6DNH - chains A and B of the 4 polymer chains in the assembly; structure by electron microscopy, 3.40 A resolution.

== Chain A ==
Protein: Cleavage and polyadenylation specificity factor subunit 1
Source organism: Homo sapiens
UniProt: Q10570 (CPSF1_HUMAN); residues 1-1443 here = UniProt positions 1-1443
Amino-acid sequence (1443 residues; numbered 1 to 1443; the number before each row is that of its first residue):
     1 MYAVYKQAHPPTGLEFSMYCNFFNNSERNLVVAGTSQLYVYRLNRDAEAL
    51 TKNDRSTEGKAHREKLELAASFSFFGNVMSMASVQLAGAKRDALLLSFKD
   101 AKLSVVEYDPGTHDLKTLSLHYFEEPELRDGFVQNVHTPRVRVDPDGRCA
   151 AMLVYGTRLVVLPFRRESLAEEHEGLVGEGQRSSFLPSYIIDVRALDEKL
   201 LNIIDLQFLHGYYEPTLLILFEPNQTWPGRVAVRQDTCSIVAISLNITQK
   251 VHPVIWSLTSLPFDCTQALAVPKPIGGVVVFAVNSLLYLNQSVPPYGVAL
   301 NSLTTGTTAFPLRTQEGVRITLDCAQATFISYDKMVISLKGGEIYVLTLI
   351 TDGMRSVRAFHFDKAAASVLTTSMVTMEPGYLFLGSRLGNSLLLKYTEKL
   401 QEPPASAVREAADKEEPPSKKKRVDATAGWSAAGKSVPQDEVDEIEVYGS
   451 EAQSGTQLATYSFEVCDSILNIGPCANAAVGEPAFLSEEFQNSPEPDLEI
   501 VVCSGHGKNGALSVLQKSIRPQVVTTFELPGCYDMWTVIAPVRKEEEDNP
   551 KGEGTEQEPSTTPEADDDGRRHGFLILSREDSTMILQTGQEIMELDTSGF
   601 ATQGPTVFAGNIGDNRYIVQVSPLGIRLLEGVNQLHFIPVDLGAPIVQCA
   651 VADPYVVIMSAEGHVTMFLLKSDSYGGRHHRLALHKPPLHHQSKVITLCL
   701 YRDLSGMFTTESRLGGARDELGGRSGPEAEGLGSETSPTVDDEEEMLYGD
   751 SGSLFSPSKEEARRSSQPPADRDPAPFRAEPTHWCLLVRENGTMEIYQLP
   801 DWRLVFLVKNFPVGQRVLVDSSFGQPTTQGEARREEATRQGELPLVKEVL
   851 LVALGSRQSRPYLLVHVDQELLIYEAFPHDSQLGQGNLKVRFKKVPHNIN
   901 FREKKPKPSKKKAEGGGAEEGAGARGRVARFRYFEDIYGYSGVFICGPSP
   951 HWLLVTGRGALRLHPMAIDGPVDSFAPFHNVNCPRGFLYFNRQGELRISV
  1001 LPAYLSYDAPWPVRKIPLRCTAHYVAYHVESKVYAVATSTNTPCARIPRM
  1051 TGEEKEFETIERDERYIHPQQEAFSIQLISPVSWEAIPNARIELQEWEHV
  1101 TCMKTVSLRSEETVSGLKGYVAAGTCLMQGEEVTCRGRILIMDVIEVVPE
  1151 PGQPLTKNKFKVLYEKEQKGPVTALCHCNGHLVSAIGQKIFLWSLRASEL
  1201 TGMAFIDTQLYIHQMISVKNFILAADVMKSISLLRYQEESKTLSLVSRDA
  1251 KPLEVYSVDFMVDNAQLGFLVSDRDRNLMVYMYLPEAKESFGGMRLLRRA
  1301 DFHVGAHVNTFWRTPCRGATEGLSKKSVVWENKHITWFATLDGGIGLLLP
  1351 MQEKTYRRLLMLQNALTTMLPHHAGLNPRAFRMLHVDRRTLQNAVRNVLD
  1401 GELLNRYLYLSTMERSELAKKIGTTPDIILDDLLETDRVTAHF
Disordered / not traced: 46-62, 166-182, 401-458, 542-569, 641-643, 674-679, 711-780, 822-843, 881-885, 903-925, 1318-1329, 1388-1392

== Chain B ==
Protein: pre-mRNA 3' end processing protein WDR33
Source organism: Homo sapiens
UniProt: Q9C0J8 (WDR33_HUMAN); residue numbers follow UniProt; this construct covers 1-572
Amino-acid sequence (587 residues; numbered -14 to 572; the number before each row is that of its first residue; numbers below 1 keep their minus sign (Met-14 is residue -14)):
   -14 MGSSHHHHHHSSGLVMATEIGSPPRFFHMPRFQHQAPRQLFYKRPDFAQQ
    36 QAMQQLTFDGKRMRKAVNRKTIDYNPSVIKYLENRIWQRDQRDMRAIQPD
    86 AGYYNDLVPPIGMLNNPMNAVTTKFVRTSTNKVKCPVFVVRWTPEGRRLV
   136 TGASSGEFTLWNGLTFNFETILQAHDSPVRAMTWSHNDMWMLTADHGGYV
   186 KYWQSNMNNVKMFQAHKEAIREASFSPTDNKFATCSDDGTVRIWDFLRCH
   236 EERILRGHGADVKCVDWHPTKGLVVSGSKDSQQPIKFWDPKTGQSLATLH
   286 AHKNTVMEVKLNLNGNWLLTASRDHLCKLFDIRNLKEELQVFRGHKKEAT
   336 AVAWHPVHEGLFASGGSDGSLLFWHVGVEKEVGGMEMAHEGMIWSLAWHP
   386 LGHILCSGSNDHTSKFWTRNRPGDKMRDRYNLNLLPGMSEDGVEYDDLEP
   436 NSLAVIPGMGIPEQLKLAMEQEQMGKDESNEIEMTIPGLDWGMEEVMQKD
   486 QKKVPQKKVPYAKPIPAQFQQAWMQNKVPIPAPNEVLNDRKEDIKLEEKK
   536 KTQAEIEQEMATLQYTNPQLLEQLKIERLAQKQVEQI
Disordered / not traced: -14 to 41, 418-572
Construct notes: expression tag (-14 to 0)
Reported in the primary citation:
  - conformationally variable residues (order/disorder transition): Phe43 to Arg54
  - binding site for the 17-nt RNA strand: Phe43 to Gly45, Lys117, Phe153, Ile156
  - specificity-determining residues: Thr115 (proposed by the authors, not directly observed)

== How chain A and chain B interact ==
Pairs across the interface (132; chain A residue first):
  Glu15(A) - Arg74(B)
  Asp130(A) - Trp302(B)
  Gly131(A) - Asn299(B)  hydrogen bond (backbone-side chain)
  Gly131(A) - Asn301(B)
  Gly131(A) - Trp302(B)
  Phe132(A) - Trp302(B)  hydrophobic
  Phe132(A) - Glu344(B)
  Phe132(A) - Val361(B)
  Val133(A) - Asn299(B)
  Val133(A) - Asn301(B)
  Val133(A) - Glu344(B)  hydrogen bond (backbone-side chain)
  Gln134(A) - Leu99(B)
  Gln134(A) - Val342(B)
  Gln134(A) - Glu344(B)  hydrogen bond (backbone-side chain)
  Val136(A) - Leu99(B)  hydrophobic
  Val136(A) - Asn100(B)
  Lys199(A) - Glu364(B)
  Leu201(A) - Gly362(B)
  Gln225(A) - Asn101(B)  hydrogen bond
  Gln225(A) - Met103(B)
  Thr226(A) - Asn101(B)
  Trp227(A) - Leu92(B)  hydrophobic
  Trp227(A) - Met98(B)
  Trp227(A) - Asn101(B)
  Trp227(A) - Met103(B)
  Trp227(A) - Asn104(B)
  Trp227(A) - Asn405(B)
  Pro228(A) - Ile82(B)
  Gly229(A) - Asn405(B)
  Gly229(A) - Arg406(B)
  Gly229(A) - Pro407(B)
  Gly229(A) - Asp409(B)
  Arg230(A) - Val106(B)
  Arg230(A) - Thr108(B)  hydrogen bond
  Arg230(A) - Gly368(B)
  Arg230(A) - Asn405(B)  hydrogen bond
  Arg230(A) - Met411(B)
  Ala232(A) - Met411(B)
  Val233(A) - Met411(B)
  Arg234(A) - Glu366(B)  hydrogen bond (side chain-backbone)
  Arg234(A) - Val367(B)  hydrogen bond (side chain-backbone)
  Phe263(A) - Pro84(B)  hydrophobic
  Val283(A) - Gln83(B)
  Asn284(A) - Gln83(B)
  Leu303(A) - Gln83(B)
  Thr307(A) - Pro84(B)
  Thr321(A) - Gln83(B)  hydrogen bond
  Asp323(A) - Ala81(B)
  Cys324(A) - Asp78(B)  hydrogen bond (side chain-backbone)
  Cys324(A) - Met79(B)  hydrogen bond (side chain-backbone)
  Cys324(A) - Arg80(B)
  Lys340(A) - Arg80(B)
  Arg387(A) - Trp72(B)  hydrogen bond (side chain-backbone)
  Arg387(A) - Arg74(B)
  Leu388(A) - Trp72(B)
  Pro474(A) - Ile71(B)
  Ala476(A) - Ile71(B)  hydrophobic
  His506(A) - Trp72(B)
  Cys1044(A) - Tyr89(B)
  Arg1046(A) - Tyr89(B)  hydrogen bond (backbone-side chain)
  Ile1047(A) - Ala86(B)
  Ile1047(A) - Tyr89(B)  hydrophobic
  Pro1048(A) - Tyr89(B)
  Met1050(A) - Asn53(B)
  Gly1052(A) - Asn53(B)  hydrogen bond (backbone-side chain)
  Glu1053(A) - Asn53(B)
  Ile1060(A) - Gly87(B)
  Arg1062(A) - Asp85(B)  salt bridge
  Tyr1066(A) - Asp85(B)  hydrogen bond
  Ile1067(A) - Gln83(B)
  Ile1067(A) - Tyr88(B)
  His1068(A) - Tyr88(B)
  Pro1069(A) - Gly87(B)
  Pro1069(A) - Tyr88(B)  hydrophobic
  Glu1072(A) - Lys65(B)  salt bridge
  Glu1072(A) - Glu68(B)
  Phe1074(A) - Glu68(B)
  Trp1097(A) - Tyr89(B)
  His1099(A) - Glu68(B)
  Cys1126(A) - Ile64(B)  hydrophobic
  Met1128(A) - Pro61(B)
  Met1128(A) - Ile64(B)  hydrophobic
  Met1128(A) - Lys65(B)
  Met1128(A) - Asn90(B)  hydrogen bond (backbone-side chain)
  Gly1130(A) - Pro61(B)
  Gly1130(A) - Tyr89(B)
  Gly1130(A) - Asn90(B)
  Glu1131(A) - Thr56(B)
  Glu1131(A) - Ile57(B)
  Glu1131(A) - Asp58(B)  hydrogen bond (backbone-backbone)
  Glu1131(A) - Ser62(B)
  Glu1131(A) - Arg404(B)  salt bridge
  Glu1131(A) - Arg406(B)  salt bridge
  Glu1132(A) - Thr56(B)
  Glu1132(A) - Lys109(B)  salt bridge
  Glu1132(A) - Arg406(B)  salt bridge
  Val1133(A) - Asp58(B)
  Thr1134(A) - Thr56(B)
  Thr1134(A) - Asp58(B)
  Cys1135(A) - Asp58(B)  hydrogen bond (backbone-side chain)
  Cys1135(A) - Asn60(B)
  Pro1171(A) - Asn60(B)
  Gln1188(A) - Tyr59(B)  hydrogen bond
  Lys1189(A) - Arg132(B)
  Thr1208(A) - Glu130(B)
  Leu1210(A) - Tyr59(B)  hydrogen bond (backbone-side chain)
  Leu1210(A) - Glu130(B)
  Leu1210(A) - Leu386(B)  hydrophobic
  Tyr1211(A) - Asn60(B)
  Tyr1211(A) - Val63(B)  hydrophobic
  Tyr1211(A) - Ile64(B)
  Tyr1211(A) - Leu67(B)  hydrophobic
  His1213(A) - Leu67(B)
  His1213(A) - Arg70(B)
  Val1227(A) - Val63(B)  hydrophobic
  Met1228(A) - Ile96(B)  hydrophobic
  Met1228(A) - Val342(B)  hydrophobic
  Met1228(A) - Pro385(B)
  Met1228(A) - Leu386(B)  hydrophobic
  Lys1229(A) - Pro129(B)
  Lys1229(A) - Pro385(B)
  Arg1248(A) - Asp173(B)  salt bridge
  Ala1250(A) - His171(B)
  Glu1254(A) - Ile96(B)
  Val1255(A) - Arg70(B)
  Tyr1256(A) - Arg70(B)
  Arg1274(A) - Tyr66(B)  hydrogen bond
  Arg1274(A) - Ile96(B)  hydrogen bond (side chain-backbone)
  Arg1276(A) - Arg74(B)
  Phe1291(A) - Thr213(B)
  Met1294(A) - Met174(B)  hydrophobic
  Leu1341(A) - Ile71(B)
Also at the interface, not in a pair above, chain A (90 interface residues in all): Phe16, Pro126, Thr138, Asn224, Thr372, His1023, Val1100, Thr1101, Gln1129, Asp1207, Gln1209, Arg1295, Asn1309
Also at the interface, not in a pair above, chain B (80 interface residues in all): Ala51, Val52, Gln73, Asp75, Arg77, Gly97, Pro102, Arg318, Gly345, Val363, Gly408, Leu417
The authors on this interface:
  - interface residues, chain B: Val52(B), Asn60(B), Trp72(B), Arg74(B), Arg77(B), Gly87(B), Met98(B), Thr403(B)

== Overview ==
90 residues of chain A and 80 residues of chain B are in contact, with 22 hydrogen bonds and 7 salt bridges.
Among the polar pairs are Arg1062(A)-Asp85(B), Glu1072(A)-Lys65(B) and Glu1131(A)-Arg404(B). The paper reports
a binding site for the 17-nt RNA strand at Phe43(B), Lys117(B) and Phe153(B) among others; interface residues
Val52(B), Asn60(B) and Trp72(B) among others.
Chain A is Cleavage and polyadenylation specificity factor subunit 1 and chain B is pre-mRNA 3' end processing
protein WDR33, both from Homo sapiens; the structure, Cryo-EM structure of human CPSF-160-WDR33-CPSF-30-PAS
RNA complex at 3.4 A resolution, was determined by electron microscopy together with 6BLY and 6BM0 from the
same study.
